Entry 7XN5 (electron microscopy, 3.18 A resolution); this record covers chains A and B of the 4 polymer chains in the assembly.

# Chain A
Molecule: Caspase-3
Organism: Homo sapiens
Notes: EC 3.4.22.56
UniProt: P42574 (CASP3_HUMAN); residue numbers follow UniProt; this construct covers 1-277
Chain sequence (277 residues; each row starts with the number of its first residue):
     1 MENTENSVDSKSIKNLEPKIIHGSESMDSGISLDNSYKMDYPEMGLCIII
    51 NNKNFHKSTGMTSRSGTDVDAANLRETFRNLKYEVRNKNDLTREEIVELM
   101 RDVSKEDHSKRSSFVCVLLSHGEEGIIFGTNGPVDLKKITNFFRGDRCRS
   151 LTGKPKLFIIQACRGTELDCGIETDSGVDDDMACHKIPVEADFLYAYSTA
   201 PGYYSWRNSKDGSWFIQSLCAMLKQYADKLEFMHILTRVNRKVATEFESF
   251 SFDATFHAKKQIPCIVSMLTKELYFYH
Disordered / not traced: 1-34, 173-182, 250-259, 277
Swiss-Prot annotation at these positions:
  - active site: H121, C163
  - modified residue: M1 (N-acetylmethionine), K11 (N6-acetyllysine), S26 (Phosphoserine), C163 (S-nitrosocysteine), R207 (Microbial infection: ADP-riboxanated arginine)

# Chain B
Molecule: Arginine ADP-riboxanase CopC
Organism: Chromobacterium violaceum
Notes: EC 4.3.99.-
UniProt: Q7NWF2 (Q7NWF2_CHRVO); residues 1-487 here = UniProt positions 1-487
Chain sequence (487 residues; row label = number of the first residue in the row):
     1 MRVENHSPSLSKLNPPEAGSGDPTAIGRRLSGIRRAPLPHVSAGSDGEAA
    51 AAGKIGAFLRKAVAAQSYGLMFANGKLFEATGDALEKRGQYGFSALQRLD
   101 GLSRRNLAAVEARLGALDSAERGLKERIMTGAWHFRHQSNAALDDGKTAA
   151 IASNHLLARESRSSGGNTFAGDKALLSNHDFVFFGVEFSGRGKQDKPLNH
   201 KHSTMDFGANAYVVPDTLPACRHGYLTLTDHFFNRVPGGREAEHQDFVGS
   251 FPQMGAETGRWIHEGKYRQNAPIFNYRDMKAAVALHLIEFLRDSKDAAFK
   301 AYVFDQAMQSGQALDRVLNSVFQAEFHIPRLMATTDYAKHPLRPMLLKEA
   351 VDSVNLPALSGLVSSKGDAVTAMWHAIDKGKDAVAAHLLGNWRFEAGDFA
   401 SAPPGFYHELNYALSEHGASVYILDQFLSRGWAAVNAPFEHVNSGETMLD
   451 NAVKYGNREMAAALIKHGADRNLLSEWNGGKLDALLA
Disordered / not traced: 1-48, 471-487
Residues lining bound ligands:
  - adenosine-5-diphosphoribose (APR): H137, S139, A141, A142, L143, A150, I151, A152, N154, L157, S164, G166, N167, T168, D172, F183, F207, D230, E325
  - nicotinamide (NCA): R136, H137, Q138, F183, F184, G185, H202, F207, E325
Swiss-Prot annotation at these positions:
  - active site: E325
  - binding site (NAD(+)): H137, Q138, S139, L143, A150, A152, N154, L157, N167, F183, H202, D230, E325
  - binding site (nicotinamide): H137, F183, F184, H202, F207, E325
  - binding site (ADP-D-ribose): S139, L143, A152, N154, L157, G166, N167, T168, F183, F207, D230
  - site (Important for catalytic activity): H137, F183, F207, D230

# Chain A / chain B interface
Contacting residue pairs (39; chain A residue first):
  N54(A) with H417(B); Y455(B)
  K57(A) with H417(B)
  D68(A) with Y407(B)
  V69(A) with Y407(B)
  A72(A) with Y407(B), hydrophobic
  R75(A) with H441(B)
  N87(A) with H441(B); V442(B); N443(B), hydrogen bond (backbone-backbone)
  K88(A) with N443(B)
  N89(A) with Y412(B); V442(B); N443(B), hydrogen bond (backbone-side chain); K454(B), hydrogen bond (backbone-side chain)
  D90(A) with K454(B), hydrogen bond (backbone-side chain); Y455(B), hydrogen bond
  D169(A) with K76(B); A174(B); L175(B)
  C170(A) with A80(B); Y267(B)
  Y204(A) with F233(B); N234(B); R235(B)
  S205(A) with F233(B)
  W206(A) with T204(B); M205(B), hydrophobic; F233(B); R235(B); P237(B), hydrophobic; E241(B)
  R207(A) with N167(B), hydrogen bond (side chain-backbone); T168(B); F169(B); D172(B), salt bridge; M205(B); F233(B)
  S249(A) with R260(B)
Interface residues without a listed pair, chain A (21 interface residues in all): L91, G171, I172, Y203
Interface residues without a listed pair, chain B (33 interface residues in all): L77, S203, D230, F232, V236, R268, H408, S444

# Overview
The interface between chain A and chain B involves 21 residues on one side and 33 on the other; the contacts
include 6 hydrogen bonds and 1 salt bridge. Polar contacts include R207(A)-D172(B), N89(A)-N443(B) and
N89(A)-K454(B). Ligands of chain B: nicotinamide and adenosine-5-diphosphoribose.
Chain A is Caspase-3 (Homo sapiens) and chain B is Arginine ADP-riboxanase CopC (Chromobacterium violaceum);
the structure, Cryo-EM structure of CopC-CaM-caspase-3 with ADPR, was determined by electron microscopy
together with 7XN4 and 7XN6 from the same study.
